2REH - chains B and D of the 4 polymer chains in the assembly; structure by X-ray diffraction, 2.40 A resolution.

== Chain B (and D) ==
Molecule: Nitroalkane oxidase
Organism: Fusarium oxysporum
Notes: EC 1.7.3.1; chain D of this document is another copy of the same molecule, construct and numbering; everything in this record applies to it too
UniProt: Q8X1D8 (Q8X1D8_FUSOX); numbering as in UniProt (aligned over 1-439)
Amino-acid sequence (439 residues; each row starts with the number of its first residue):
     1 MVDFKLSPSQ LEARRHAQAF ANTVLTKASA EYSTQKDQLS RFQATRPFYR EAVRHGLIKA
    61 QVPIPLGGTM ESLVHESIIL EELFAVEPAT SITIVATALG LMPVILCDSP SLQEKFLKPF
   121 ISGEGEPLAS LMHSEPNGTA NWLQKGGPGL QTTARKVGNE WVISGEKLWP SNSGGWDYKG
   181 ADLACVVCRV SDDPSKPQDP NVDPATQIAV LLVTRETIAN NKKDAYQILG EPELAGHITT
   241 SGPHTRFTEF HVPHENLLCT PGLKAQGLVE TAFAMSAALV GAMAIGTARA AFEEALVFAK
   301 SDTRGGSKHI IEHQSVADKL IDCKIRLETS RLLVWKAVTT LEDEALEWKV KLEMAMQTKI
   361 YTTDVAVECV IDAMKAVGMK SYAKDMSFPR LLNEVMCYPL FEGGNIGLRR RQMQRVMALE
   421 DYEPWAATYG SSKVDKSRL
Unresolved in the structure: 1, 432-439
Differences from the reference sequence: engineered mutation Glu402 (Asp in Q8X1D8)
Curated features (UniProtKB/Swiss-Prot):
  - binding site (FAD): Leu131 to Ser134, Thr139 to Asn141, Trp169 to Ser171, Arg304, His313, Gln314, Lys375 to Met379, Leu400, Phe401, Gly403, Gly404
  - mutagenesis: Ser276 (S276A: Decreases catalytic activity about tenfold), Arg409 (R409K: Reduces catalytic activity)
Small-molecule neighbours:
  - FAD (flavin-adenine dinucleotide), molecule 1: Leu99, Leu131, His133, Ser134, Gly138, Thr139, Ala140, Asn141, Trp169, Pro170, Ser171, Leu234, Thr240, Phe273, Cys397, Leu400, Phe401, Glu402, Gly403, Gly404, Ile406, Gly407, Leu408, Arg411
  - FAD, molecule 2: Arg304, Ile310, His313, Val316, Lys375, Ala376, Val377, Gly378, Met379, Tyr382
What the authors report for this chain:
  - catalytic residues: Arg409 (proposed by the authors, not directly observed)
  - catalytic residues: Ser276
  - mutagenesis - D402E (18-fold): decreased catalytic activity

== Chain B / chain D interface ==
Pairs across the interface - 127 pairs, chain B then chain D:
  Val2(B) with Asp3(D); Lys5(D), hydrogen bond (backbone-backbone); Leu6(D), hydrophobic; Gln10(D); Val74(D), hydrophobic
  Asp3(B) with Val2(D); Asp3(D), hydrogen bond (backbone-backbone)
  Phe4(B) with Phe4(D), hydrophobic; Trp335(D); Lys336(D); Thr339(D)
  Lys5(B) with Val2(D)
  Leu6(B) with Val2(D), hydrophobic; Thr428(D); Tyr429(D), hydrophobic
  Leu11(B) with Tyr429(D)
  Arg14(B) with Tyr429(D)
  Val74(B) with Val2(D), hydrophobic
  Ile78(B) with Tyr429(D)
  Glu81(B) with Tyr429(D), hydrogen bond
  Arg289(B) with Trp425(D)
  Phe292(B) with Met417(D), hydrophobic; Trp425(D), hydrophobic
  Glu293(B) with Trp425(D), hydrogen bond
  Leu296(B) with Tyr422(D), hydrophobic
  Lys300(B) with Met417(D), hydrogen bond (side chain-backbone); Ala418(D); Leu419(D), hydrogen bond (side chain-backbone); Tyr422(D)
  Ile311(B) with Gln414(D), hydrogen bond (backbone-side chain); Met417(D); Ala418(D)
  Glu312(B) with Gln414(D), hydrogen bond (backbone-side chain); Ala418(D)
  His313(B) with Gln414(D)
  Gln314(B) with Arg411(D); Gln414(D)
  Ala317(B) with Gln414(D)
  Asp318(B) with Arg410(D), salt bridge; Arg411(D), salt bridge
  Leu320(B) with Met417(D)
  Ile321(B) with Arg410(D); Met413(D), hydrophobic; Met417(D), hydrophobic
  Asp322(B) with Arg410(D), salt bridge
  Lys324(B) with Glu353(D), salt bridge; Gln357(D); Met413(D); Tyr422(D); Pro424(D), hydrogen bond (side chain-backbone); Trp425(D)
  Ile325(B) with Gln357(D); Ile360(D), hydrophobic; Tyr361(D), hydrophobic
  Leu327(B) with Trp425(D), hydrophobic
  Glu328(B) with Leu333(D); Met354(D); Gln357(D); Trp425(D); Thr428(D)
  Thr329(B) with Leu333(D); Tyr361(D)
  Arg331(B) with Trp425(D); Thr428(D); Tyr429(D)
  Leu332(B) with Leu332(D); Leu333(D), hydrophobic; Lys336(D)
  Leu333(B) with Glu328(D); Thr329(D); Leu332(D), hydrophobic
  Trp335(B) with Phe4(D); Thr428(D); Tyr429(D)
  Lys336(B) with Phe4(D); Leu332(D)
  Thr339(B) with Phe4(D)
  Glu353(B) with Lys324(D), salt bridge
  Met354(B) with Glu328(D)
  Gln357(B) with Lys324(D), hydrogen bond; Ile325(D); Glu328(D)
  Ile360(B) with Ile325(D), hydrophobic
  Tyr361(B) with Ile325(D), hydrophobic; Thr329(D); Tyr361(D), hydrogen bond
  Arg410(B) with Asp318(D), salt bridge; Ile321(D); Asp322(D), salt bridge
  Arg411(B) with Gln314(D); Asp318(D), salt bridge
  Met413(B) with Ile321(D), hydrophobic; Lys324(D)
  Gln414(B) with Ile311(D), hydrogen bond (side chain-backbone); Glu312(D), hydrogen bond (side chain-backbone); His313(D); Gln314(D); Ala317(D)
  Met417(B) with Phe292(D), hydrophobic; Lys300(D), hydrogen bond (backbone-side chain); Ile311(D); Leu320(D); Ile321(D), hydrophobic
  Ala418(B) with Lys300(D); Ile311(D)
  Leu419(B) with Lys300(D), hydrogen bond (backbone-side chain)
  Tyr422(B) with Leu296(D), hydrophobic; Lys300(D); Lys324(D)
  Pro424(B) with Lys324(D), hydrogen bond (backbone-side chain)
  Trp425(B) with Arg289(D); Phe292(D), hydrophobic; Glu293(D), hydrogen bond; Lys324(D); Leu327(D), hydrophobic; Glu328(D); Arg331(D)
  Thr428(B) with Leu6(D); Glu328(D); Arg331(D); Trp335(D)
  Tyr429(B) with Leu6(D), hydrophobic; Arg14(D); Ile78(D); Glu81(D), hydrogen bond; Arg331(D); Trp335(D)
Other interface residues (no listed pair), chain B (55 interface residues in all): Gln10, Glu82, Asp343
Other interface residues (no listed pair), chain D (56 interface residues in all): Leu11, Glu82, Asp343, Glu420

== Overview ==
The interface between chain B and chain D involves 55 residues on one side and 56 on the other; the contacts
include 18 hydrogen bonds and 8 salt bridges. Polar contacts include Asp318(B)-Arg410(D), Asp318(B)-Arg411(D)
and Asp322(B)-Arg410(D). Chain B binds flavin-adenine dinucleotide. The paper reports catalytic residues
Arg409(B) and Ser276(B); D402E of chain B reduces catalytic activity.
Both chains are Nitroalkane oxidase (Fusarium oxysporum). Entry 2REH (Mechanistic and Structural Analyses of
the Roles of Arg409 and Asp402 in the Reaction of the ...) was determined by X-ray diffraction (same
publication as 2ZAF).
